8PSV - chains A and C of the 6 polymer chains in the assembly; structure by electron microscopy, 2.70 A resolution.

Chain A (and C):
Name: Type-1 fimbrial protein, A chain
From: Escherichia coli
Notes: chain C of this document is another copy of the same molecule, construct and numbering; everything in this record applies to it too
Reference sequence: P04128 (FIMA1_ECOLI); residues -22 to 159 here correspond to UniProt positions 1-182 (UniProt number = residue number + 23)
Chain sequence (182 residues; row label = number of the first residue in the row; numbers below 1 keep their minus sign (Met-22 is residue -22)):
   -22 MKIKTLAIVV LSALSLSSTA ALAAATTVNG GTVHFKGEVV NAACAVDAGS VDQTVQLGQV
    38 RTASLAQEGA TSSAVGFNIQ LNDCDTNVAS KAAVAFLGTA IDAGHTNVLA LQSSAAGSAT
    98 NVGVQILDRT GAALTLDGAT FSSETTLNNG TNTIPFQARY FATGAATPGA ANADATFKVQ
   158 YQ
Not modelled in the structure: -22 to 1
Cystine bridges: Cys21-Cys61
What the authors report for this chain:
  - conformationally variable residues: Val17, Val23, Val37, Ala69, Ala72, Ala93, Ile103, Thr128, Phe154, Gln159 (proposed by the authors, not directly observed)

Chain A / chain C interface:
Pairs across the interface - 9 pairs, chain A then chain C:
  Ala22(A) with Ala93(C), hydrophobic
  Asp24(A) with Ser91(C)
  Ala25(A) with Ser91(C), hydrogen bond (backbone-side chain)
  Gln36(A) with Asn6(C), hydrogen bond (side chain-backbone); Gly7(C), hydrogen bond (side chain-backbone)
  Asn59(A) with Ser91(C); Ala93(C), hydrogen bond (side chain-backbone); Gly94(C)
  Asp60(A) with Gly94(C)
Also at the interface, not in a pair above, chain C (6 interface residues in all): Ser90

Summary:
The chain A/chain C interface involves 6 residues from each chain, with 4 hydrogen bonds. Polar contacts
include Ala25(A)-Ser91(C), Gln36(A)-Asn6(C) and Gln36(A)-Gly7(C). The paper reports conformational variability
at Val17(A), Val23(A) and Val37(A) among others.
Chain A and chain C are both Type-1 fimbrial protein, A chain (Escherichia coli); the structure, 2.7 A cryo-EM
structure of in vitro assembled type 1 pilus rod, was determined by electron microscopy together with 8PTU and
6Y7S from the same study.
